PDB entry 9MDP | electron microscopy, 7.01 A resolution (low resolution: residue-level contacts below are approximate; hydrogen-bond / salt-bridge calls are withheld) | chains A and B of the 4 polymer chains in the assembly

[Chain A (and B)]
Protein: Adp-ribosyltransferase binding component
Organism: Clostridioides difficile R20291
Notes: chain B of this document is another copy of the same molecule, construct and numbering; everything in this record applies to it too
Reference sequence: A0A9R0BM17 (A0A9R0BM17_CLODR); numbering as in UniProt (aligned over 1-876)
Sequence (876 residues; row label = number of the first residue in the row):
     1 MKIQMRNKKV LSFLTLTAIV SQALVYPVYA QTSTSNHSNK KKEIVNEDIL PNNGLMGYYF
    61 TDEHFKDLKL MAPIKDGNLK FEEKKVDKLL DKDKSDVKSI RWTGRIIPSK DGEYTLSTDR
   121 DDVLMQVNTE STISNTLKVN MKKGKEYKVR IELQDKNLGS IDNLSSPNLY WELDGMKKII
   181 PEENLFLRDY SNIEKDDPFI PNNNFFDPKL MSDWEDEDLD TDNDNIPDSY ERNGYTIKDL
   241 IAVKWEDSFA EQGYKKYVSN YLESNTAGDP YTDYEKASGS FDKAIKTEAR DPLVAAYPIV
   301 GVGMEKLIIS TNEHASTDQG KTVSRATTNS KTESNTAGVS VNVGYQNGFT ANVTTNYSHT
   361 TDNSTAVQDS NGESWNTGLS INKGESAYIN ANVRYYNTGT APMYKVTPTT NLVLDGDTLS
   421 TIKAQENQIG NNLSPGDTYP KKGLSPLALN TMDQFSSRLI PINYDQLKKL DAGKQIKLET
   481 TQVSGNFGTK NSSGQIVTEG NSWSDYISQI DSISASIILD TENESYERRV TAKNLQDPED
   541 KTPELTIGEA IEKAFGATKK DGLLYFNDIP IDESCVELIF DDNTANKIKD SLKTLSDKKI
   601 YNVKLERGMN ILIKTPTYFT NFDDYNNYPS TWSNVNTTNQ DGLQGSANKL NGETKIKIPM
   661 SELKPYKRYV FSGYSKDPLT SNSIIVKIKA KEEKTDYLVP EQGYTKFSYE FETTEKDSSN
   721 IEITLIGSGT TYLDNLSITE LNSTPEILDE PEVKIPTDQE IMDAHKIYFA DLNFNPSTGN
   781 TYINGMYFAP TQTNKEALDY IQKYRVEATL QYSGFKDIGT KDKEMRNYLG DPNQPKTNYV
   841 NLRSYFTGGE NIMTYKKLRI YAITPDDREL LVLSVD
Disordered / not traced: 1-217, 316-318, 452-456, 749-876
Bound ions: Ca2+ site 1: D222, E231, N260, E263; Ca2+ site 2: D224, I226, E231; Ca2+ site 3: N621, D623, Q644, S646, D734

[Interface between chain A and chain B]
Contacting residue pairs (13; chain A residue first):
  N223(A) - S493(B)
  S264(A) - Q495(B)
  N265(A) - Q495(B)
  T481(A) - Y439(B)
  D505(A) - Y404(B)
  S508(A) - N432(B)
  S508(A) - S434(B)
  S508(A) - K441(B)
  P538(A) - Q252(B)
  P538(A) - G253(B)
  E539(A) - I237(B)
  E539(A) - D239(B)
  E539(A) - Y254(B)
Other interface residues (no listed pair), chain A (11 interface residues in all): S504, D511, N610
Other interface residues (no listed pair), chain B (16 interface residues in all): K238, N431, K442, T498

[Summary]
11 residues of chain A face 16 of chain B across their interface. D222(A), E231(A), N260(A) and E263(A)
coordinate Ca2+ site 1. D224(A), I226(A) and E231(A) form the Ca2+ site 2.
Both chains are Adp-ribosyltransferase binding component (Clostridioides difficile R20291). Entry 9MDP
(Clostridioides difficile Transferase B Component Tetramer) was determined by electron microscopy (same
publication as 9MDI, 9MDJ, 9MDL, 9MDN and 9MDR).
